1UBG - chain A; structure by X-ray diffraction, 3.50 A resolution.

Chain A:
Molecule: RecA
From: Mycobacterium smegmatis
UniProt: Q59560 (RECA_MYCSM); residues 1-349 here = UniProt positions 1-349
Amino-acid sequence (349 residues; numbered 1 to 349; the number before each row is that of its first residue):
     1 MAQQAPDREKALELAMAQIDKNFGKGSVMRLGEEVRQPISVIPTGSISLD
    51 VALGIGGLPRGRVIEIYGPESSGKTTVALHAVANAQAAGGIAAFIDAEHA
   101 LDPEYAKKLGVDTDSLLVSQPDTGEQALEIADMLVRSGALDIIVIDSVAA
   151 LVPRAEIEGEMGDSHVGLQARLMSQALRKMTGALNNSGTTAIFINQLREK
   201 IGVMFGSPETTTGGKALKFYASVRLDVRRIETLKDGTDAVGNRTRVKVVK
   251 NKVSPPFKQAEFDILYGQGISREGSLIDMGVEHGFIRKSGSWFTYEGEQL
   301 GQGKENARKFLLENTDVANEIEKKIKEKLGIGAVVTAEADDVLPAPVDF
Not modelled in the structure: 331-349
UniProt features mapped onto this chain:
  - binding site (ATP): Ser71 to Thr76, Asp102 to Tyr105
  - binding site (phosphate): Ser71 to Thr75, Gln196
Residues lining bound ligands: 2'-deoxyadenosine 5'-triphosphate (DTP): Gly68, Pro69, Glu70, Ser71, Ser72, Gly73, Lys74, Thr75, Thr76, Asp102, Tyr105, Gln196, Asn242, Ile264, Tyr266, Gly267
From the paper describing this entry:
  - binding site for 2'-deoxyadenosine 5'-triphosphate: Gly68 to Thr75, Pro69 to Thr76, Asp102, Tyr105, Gln196, Asn242, Gly267
  - conformationally variable residues: Gln196

Summary:
Ligands of chain A: 2'-deoxyadenosine 5'-triphosphate. Curated annotation (UniProt) lists 10 ATP-binding
residues and 6 phosphate-binding residues. The paper reports a binding site for 2'-deoxyadenosine
5'-triphosphate at Gly68, Pro69 and Asp102 among others; conformational variability at Gln196.
Chain A is RecA (Mycobacterium smegmatis); the structure, MsREcA-dATP complex, was determined by X-ray
diffraction together with 1UBC, 1UBE and 1UBF from the same study.
